7X5G - chains A and B of the 4 polymer chains in the assembly; structure by X-ray diffraction, 2.30 A resolution.

[Chain A]
Name: Transcription factor MafG
Source organism: Homo sapiens
UniProt: O15525 (MAFG_HUMAN); residues 21-123 here = UniProt positions 21-123
Chain sequence (104 residues; row label = number of the first residue in the row):
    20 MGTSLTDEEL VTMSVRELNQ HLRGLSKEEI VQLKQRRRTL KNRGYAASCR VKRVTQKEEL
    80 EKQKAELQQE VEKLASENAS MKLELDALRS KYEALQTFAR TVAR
Not modelled in the structure: 20-23, 123
Sequence notes: initiating methionine (20)
UniProt features mapped onto this chain:
  - region: Lys53 to Lys76 (Basic motif), Leu79 to Leu93 (Leucine-zipper)
  - modified residue (N6-acetyllysine): Lys53, Lys60, Lys71, Lys76
  - mutagenesis: Lys53 (K53A: Abolishes acetylation. Has no effect on binding to NFE2 but impairs the DNA binding and transcriptional activities of NFE2; when associated with A-60; A-71 and A-76), Lys60 (K60A: Abolishes acetylation. Has no effect on binding to NFE2 but impairs the DNA binding and transcriptional activities of NFE2; when associated with A-53; A-71 and A-76), Lys71 (K71A: Abolishes acetylation. Has no effect on binding to NFE2 but impairs the DNA binding and transcriptional activities of NFE2; when associated with A-53; A-60; and A-76), Lys76 (K76A: Abolishes acetylation. Has no effect on binding to NFE2 but impairs the DNA binding and transcriptional activities of NFE2; when associated with A-53; A-60 and A-71)
What the authors report for this chain:
  - specificity-determining residues: Arg57 (from molecular simulation)

[Chain B]
Name: Nuclear factor erythroid 2-related factor 2
Source organism: Homo sapiens
UniProt: Q16236 (NF2L2_HUMAN); residue numbers follow UniProt; this construct covers 452-560
Chain sequence (113 residues; row label = number of the first residue in the row):
   448 GPHMAHLTRD ELRAKALHIP FPVEKIINLP VVDFNEMMSK EQFNEAQLAL IRDIRRRGKN
   508 KVYAQNCRKR KLENIVELEQ DLDHLKDEKE KLLKEKGEND KSLHLLKKQL STL
Not modelled in the structure: 448-453, 559-560
Sequence notes: expression tag (448-451); engineered mutation Tyr510 (Ala in Q16236)
What the authors report for this chain:
  - mutagenesis - D457A, F481A, R499M, R502M (30-fold), R504M (30-fold): decreased binding to DNA
  - mutagenesis - Q489A, R503M: unchanged binding to DNA
  - mutagenesis - D500A: increased binding to DNA
  - mutagenesis - F481A, R502M, R504M: abolished signaling
  - mutagenesis - D457A (50%-70%), R499M (50%-70%), D500A (50%-70%), R503M (50%-70%): decreased signaling
  - mutagenesis - Q489A: unchanged signaling
  - specificity-determining residues: Asn507 (from molecular simulation)

[Chain A / chain B interface]
Contacting residue pairs (34):
  Gln75(A) with Ile522(B)
  Lys76(A) with Asn521(B)
  Leu79(A) with Ile522(B), hydrophobic; Glu526(B); Leu529(B), hydrophobic
  Gln82(A) with Leu529(B)
  Lys83(A) with Leu525(B); Asp528(B), salt bridge; Leu529(B); Leu532(B)
  Leu86(A) with Lys533(B); Lys536(B)
  Gln87(A) with Leu532(B)
  Glu89(A) with Lys536(B), salt bridge
  Val90(A) with Leu532(B); Glu535(B); Lys536(B); Leu539(B)
  Leu93(A) with Lys536(B); Leu539(B), hydrophobic; Leu540(B), hydrophobic
  Ala94(A) with Leu539(B)
  Asn97(A) with Leu539(B), hydrogen bond (side chain-backbone); Lys543(B)
  Met100(A) with Asp547(B)
  Lys101(A) with Asn546(B)
  Leu104(A) with Leu550(B)
  Leu107(A) with Leu550(B), hydrophobic; Leu553(B), hydrophobic
  Arg108(A) with Ser549(B), hydrogen bond; Leu553(B)
  Tyr111(A) with Leu553(B), hydrophobic; Gln556(B), hydrogen bond; Leu557(B), hydrophobic
Other interface residues (no listed pair), chain A (19 interface residues in all): Glu80
Other interface residues (no listed pair), chain B (21 interface residues in all): Glu542

[Overview]
19 residues of chain A and 21 residues of chain B are in contact; the contacts include 3 hydrogen bonds and 2
salt bridges. Polar contacts include Lys83(A)-Asp528(B), Glu89(A)-Lys536(B) and Asn97(A)-Leu539(B). From the
paper: D457A, F481A and R499M of chain B, among others, reduce binding to DNA; specificity determinants
Arg57(A) and Asn507(B); 8 substitutions were tested in all.
Chain A is Transcription factor MafG and chain B is Nuclear factor erythroid 2-related factor 2, both from
Homo sapiens; the structure, Nrf2 (A510Y)-MafG heterodimer bound with CsMBE2, was determined by X-ray
diffraction together with 7X5E and 7X5F from the same study.
